PDB entry 9CSB | electron microscopy, 3.34 A resolution | chains C and D of the 7 polymer chains in the assembly

== Chain C ==
Name: Gamma-aminobutyric acid receptor subunit beta-2
Source organism: Homo sapiens
UniProtKB: P47870 (GBRB2_HUMAN); residues 1-488 here correspond to UniProt positions 25-512 (UniProt number = residue number + 24)
Sequence (488 residues; numbered 1 to 488; the number before each row is that of its first residue):
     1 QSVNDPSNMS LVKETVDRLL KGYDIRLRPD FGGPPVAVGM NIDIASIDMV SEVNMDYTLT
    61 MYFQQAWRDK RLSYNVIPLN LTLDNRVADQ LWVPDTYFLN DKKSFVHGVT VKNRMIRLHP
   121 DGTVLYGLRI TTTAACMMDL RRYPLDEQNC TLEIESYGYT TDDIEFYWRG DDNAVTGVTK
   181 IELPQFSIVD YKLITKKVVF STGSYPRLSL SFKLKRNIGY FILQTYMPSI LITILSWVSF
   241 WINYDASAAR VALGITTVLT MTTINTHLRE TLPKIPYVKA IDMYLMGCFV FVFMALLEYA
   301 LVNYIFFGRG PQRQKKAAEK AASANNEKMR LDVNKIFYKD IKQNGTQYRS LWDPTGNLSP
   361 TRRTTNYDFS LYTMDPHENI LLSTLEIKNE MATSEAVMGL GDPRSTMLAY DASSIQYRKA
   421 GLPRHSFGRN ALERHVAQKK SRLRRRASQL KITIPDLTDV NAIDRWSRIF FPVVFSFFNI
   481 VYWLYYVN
Unresolved in the structure: 1-6, 309-460, 488
Cystine bridges: C136-C150
Glycans and other covalent adducts: glycan linked to N149

== Chain D ==
Name: Gamma-aminobutyric acid receptor subunit alpha-2
Source organism: Homo sapiens
UniProtKB: P47869 (GBRA2_HUMAN); residues 1-423 here correspond to UniProt positions 29-451 (UniProt number = residue number + 28)
Sequence (423 residues; numbered 1 to 423; the number before each row is that of its first residue):
     1 NIQEDEAKNN ITIFTRILDR LLDGYDNRLR PGLGDSITEV FTNIYVTSFG PVSDTDMEYT
    61 IDVFFRQKWK DERLKFKGPM NILRLNNLMA SKIWTPDTFF HNGKKSVAHN MTMPNKLLRI
   121 QDDGTLLYTM RLTVQAECPM HLEDFPMDAH SCPLKFGSYA YTTSEVTYIW TYNASDSVQV
   181 APDGSRLNQY DLLGQSIGKE TIKSSTGEYT VMTAHFHLKR KIGYFVIQTY LPCIMTVILS
   241 QVSFWLNRES VPARTVFGVT TVLTMTTLSI SARNSLPKVA YATAMDWFIA VCYAFVFSAL
   301 IEFATVNYFT KRGWAWDGKS VVNDKKKEKA SVMIQNNAYA VAVANYAPNL SKDPVLSTIS
   361 KSATTPEPNK KPENKPAEAK KTFNSVSKID RMSRIVFPVL FGTFNLVYWA TYLNREPVLG
   421 VSP
Unresolved in the structure: 1-8, 312-384, 414-423
Cystine bridges: C138-C152
Residues lining bound ligands: PIO ([(2R)-2-octanoyloxy-3-[oxidanyl-[(1R,2R,3S,4R,5R,6S)-2,3,6-tris(oxidanyl)-4,5-diphosphonooxy-cyclohexyl]oxy-phosphoryl]oxy-propyl] octanoate): R248, T305, F309, S385, S387, K388, I389, M392, V396

== Chain C / chain D interface ==
Pairs across the interface - 94 pairs, chain C then chain D:
  D24(C) - T15(D)  hydrogen bond
  I25(C) - N86(D)  hydrogen bond (backbone-side chain)
  I25(C) - L88(D)  hydrophobic
  R26(C) - D19(D)  salt bridge
  R26(C) - L22(D)
  R26(C) - N86(D)
  R26(C) - M89(D)
  L27(C) - I11(D)
  L27(C) - F14(D)  hydrophobic
  L27(C) - T15(D)
  L27(C) - L18(D)  hydrophobic
  L27(C) - L85(D)  hydrophobic
  R28(C) - I11(D)
  F31(C) - F14(D)  hydrophobic
  F31(C) - M80(D)
  F31(C) - L83(D)  hydrophobic
  F31(C) - R84(D)
  G32(C) - N10(D)
  G32(C) - M80(D)
  R71(C) - I11(D)
  V93(C) - M113(D)
  P94(C) - T112(D)
  P94(C) - M113(D)
  D95(C) - M113(D)
  T96(C) - M111(D)
  T96(C) - T112(D)  hydrogen bond (backbone-backbone)
  Y97(C) - F64(D)
  Y97(C) - M111(D)
  Y97(C) - N115(D)
  F98(C) - M111(D)  hydrophobic
  F98(C) - R131(D)
  L99(C) - F64(D)  hydrophobic
  L99(C) - R131(D)  hydrogen bond (backbone-side chain)
  D101(C) - H109(D)  salt bridge
  D101(C) - M111(D)
  D101(C) - R131(D)  hydrogen bond (backbone-side chain)
  K102(C) - H109(D)
  K102(C) - R186(D)
  S104(C) - M111(D)
  F105(C) - M111(D)
  V106(C) - M111(D)  hydrophobic
  L128(C) - T112(D)
  I130(C) - M111(D)  hydrophobic
  I130(C) - T112(D)
  Y157(C) - F64(D)
  Y157(C) - N115(D)  hydrogen bond (side chain-backbone)
  Y157(C) - K116(D)
  Y157(C) - L117(D)
  Y157(C) - T129(D)
  Y157(C) - M130(D)  hydrogen bond (side chain-backbone)
  Y157(C) - R131(D)
  G158(C) - R119(D)  hydrogen bond (backbone-side chain)
  Y159(C) - R84(D)
  Y159(C) - N86(D)
  T160(C) - R119(D)
  D163(C) - R84(D)  salt bridge
  F200(C) - Y45(D)  hydrophobic
  S201(C) - R66(D)  hydrogen bond
  T202(C) - R66(D)
  T202(C) - R119(D)
  Y205(C) - L117(D)
  Y205(C) - R119(D)  hydrogen bond
  S247(C) - S250(D)  hydrogen bond
  S247(C) - A253(D)
  V251(C) - A253(D)  hydrophobic
  I255(C) - V256(D)  hydrophobic
  I255(C) - F257(D)  hydrophobic
  I255(C) - T260(D)
  V258(C) - L239(D)  hydrophobic
  T262(C) - P232(D)
  T266(C) - Q228(D)  hydrogen bond (backbone-side chain)
  R269(C) - Y224(D)
  R269(C) - I227(D)
  R269(C) - Q228(D)
  P273(C) - N188(D)
  P273(C) - Y224(D)
  K274(C) - N188(D)
  K274(C) - Q189(D)
  K274(C) - Y224(D)
  K274(C) - S275(D)  hydrogen bond
  I275(C) - N188(D)
  I275(C) - Y224(D)
  P276(C) - N188(D)
  P276(C) - K221(D)
  P276(C) - G223(D)
  P276(C) - Y224(D)
  D282(C) - I227(D)
  L296(C) - L239(D)  hydrophobic
  L296(C) - F257(D)  hydrophobic
  A300(C) - V242(D)  hydrophobic
  N303(C) - L246(D)
  N303(C) - N247(D)
  Y304(C) - W245(D)
  F307(C) - N247(D)
Other interface residues (no listed pair), chain C (60 interface residues in all): K103, A135, M137, A248, N265, E270, Y277, V278, M286, F289, F293, L297
Other interface residues (no listed pair), chain D (58 interface residues in all): D62, L127, S185, L231, M235, I238, P252, T264, L268, R394

== Overview ==
Chain C and chain D form an interface of 60 and 58 residues respectively; the contacts include 13 hydrogen
bonds and 3 salt bridges. Among the polar pairs are R26(C)-D19(D), D101(C)-H109(D) and D163(C)-R84(D). Bound
to chain D: compound PIO.
Chain C is Gamma-aminobutyric acid receptor subunit beta-2 and chain D is Gamma-aminobutyric acid receptor
subunit alpha-2, both from Homo sapiens; the structure, Native human GABAA receptor of
beta3-alpha1-beta2-alpha2-gamma2 assembly, was determined by electron microscopy (same publication as 9CRS,
9CRV, 9CT0, 9CTJ, 9CTP, 9CTV and 6 further entries).
